Entry 7VIH (electron microscopy, 2.98 A resolution); this record covers chains A and D of the 5 polymer chains in the assembly.

Chain A:
Name: Guanine nucleotide-binding protein G(I)/G(S)/G(T) subunit beta-1
Source organism: Homo sapiens
Reference sequence: P62873 (GBB1_HUMAN); residues 1-339 here correspond to UniProt positions 2-340 (UniProt number = residue number + 1)
Amino-acid sequence (357 residues; row label = number of the first residue in the row; numbers below 1 keep their minus sign (His-17 is residue -17)):
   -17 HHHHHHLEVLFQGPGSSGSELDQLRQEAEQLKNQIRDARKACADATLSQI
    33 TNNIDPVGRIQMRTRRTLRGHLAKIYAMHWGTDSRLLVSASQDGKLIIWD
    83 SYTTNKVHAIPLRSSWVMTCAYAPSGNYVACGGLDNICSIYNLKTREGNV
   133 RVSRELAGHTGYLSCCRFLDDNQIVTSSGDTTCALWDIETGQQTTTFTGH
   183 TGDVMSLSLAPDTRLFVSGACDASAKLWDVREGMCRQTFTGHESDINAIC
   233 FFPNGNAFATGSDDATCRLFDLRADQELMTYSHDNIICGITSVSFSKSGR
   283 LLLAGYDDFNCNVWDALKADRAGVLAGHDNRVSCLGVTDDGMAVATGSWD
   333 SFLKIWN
Not modelled in the structure: -17 to 1
Sequence notes: expression tag (-17 to 0)
Swiss-Prot annotation at these positions:
  - modified residue: Ser1 (N-acetylserine), His265 (Phosphohistidine)

Chain D:
Name: Guanine nucleotide-binding protein G(i) subunit alpha-1
Source organism: Homo sapiens
Reference sequence: P63096 (GNAI1_HUMAN); numbering as in UniProt (aligned over 1-354)
Amino-acid sequence (354 residues; each row starts with the number of its first residue):
     1 MGCTLSAEDKAAVERSKMIDRNLREDGEKAAREVKLLLLGAGESGKSTIV
    51 KQMKIIHEAGYSEEECKQYKAVVYSNTIQSIIAIIRAMGRLKIDFGDSAR
   101 ADDARQLFVLAGAAEEGFMTAELAGVIKRLWKDSGVQACFNRSREYQLND
   151 SAAYYLNDLDRIAQPNYIPTQQDVLRTRVKTTGIVETHFTFKDLHFKMFD
   201 VGGQRSERKKWIHCFEGVTAIIFCVALSDYDLVLAEDEEMNRMHESMKLF
   251 DSICNNKWFTDTSIILFLNKKDLFEEKIKKSPLTICYPEYAGSNTYEEAA
   301 AYIQCQFEDLNKRKDTKEIYTHFTCATDTKNVQFVFDAVTDVIIKNNLKD
   351 CGLF
Not modelled in the structure: 1-2, 57-182
Swiss-Prot annotation at these positions:
  - region: Lys35 to Thr48 (G1 motif), Asp173 to Thr181 (G2 motif), Phe196 to Arg205 (G3 motif), Ile265 to Asp272 (G4 motif), Thr324 to Thr329 (G5 motif)
  - binding site (GTP): Glu43 to Thr48, Ser151, Leu175 to Thr181, Asp200 to Gln204, Asn269 to Asp272, Ala326
  - binding site (Mg(2+)): Ser47, Thr181
  - modified residue: Arg178 (ADP-ribosylarginine), Gln204 (Deamidated glutamine), Cys351 (ADP-ribosylcysteine)
  - lipidation: Gly2 (N-myristoyl glycine), Cys3 (S-palmitoyl cysteine)
  - natural variant: Gly40 (G40C: In NEDHISB; G40R: In NEDHISB), Gly45 (G45D: In NEDHISB), Thr48 (T48I: In NEDHISB; T48K: In NEDHISB), Gln52 (Q52P: In NEDHISB), Ser75 (deletion: In NEDHISB; uncertain significance), Gln172 (deletion: In NEDHISB), Asp173 (D173V: In NEDHISB), Glu186 to Phe189 (deletion: In NEDHISB; uncertain significance), Cys224 (C224Y: In NEDHISB), Lys270 (K270N: In NEDHISB; K270R: In NEDHISB), Asp272 (D272G: In NEDHISB), Ala326 (A326P: In NEDHISB), 1 further natural variant entry in UniProt
  - mutagenesis: Gly42 (G42R: Abolishes switch to an activated conformation and dissociation from beta and gamma subunits upon GTP binding. Abolishes interaction with RGS family members), Glu116 (E116L: Enhances interaction (inactive GDP-bound) with RGS14), Gln147 (Q147L: Enhances interaction (inactive GDP-bound) with RGS14), Glu245 (E245L: Enhances interaction (inactive GDP-bound) with RGS14)

Chain A / chain D interface:
Pairs across the interface - 51 pairs, chain A then chain D:
  Gly52(A) with Leu23(D)
  Leu54(A) with Leu23(D); Gly27(D)
  Lys56(A) with His213(D); Glu216(D), salt bridge
  Tyr58(A) with His213(D), hydrogen bond; Cys214(D), hydrogen bond
  Lys77(A) with Leu23(D); Asp26(D), salt bridge
  Ile79(A) with Leu23(D), hydrophobic
  Asn87(A) with Val13(D); Ser16(D), hydrogen bond
  Lys88(A) with Ser16(D), hydrogen bond (backbone-side chain); Ile19(D); Asp20(D), salt bridge; Leu23(D)
  Val89(A) with Arg15(D), hydrogen bond (backbone-side chain)
  His90(A) with Arg15(D)
  Ala91(A) with Ile19(D), hydrophobic
  Trp98(A) with Ile184(D); Glu186(D), hydrogen bond; Phe199(D), hydrophobic; Cys214(D); Phe215(D), hydrophobic
  Met100(A) with Lys210(D); Cys214(D), hydrophobic
  Leu116(A) with Gly183(D); Ile184(D); Gln204(D), hydrogen bond (backbone-side chain); Trp211(D), hydrophobic; Phe215(D), hydrophobic
  Asn118(A) with Gly183(D); Gln204(D)
  Gly143(A) with Gln204(D)
  Tyr144(A) with Gln204(D), hydrogen bond (backbone-side chain); Ser206(D); Lys210(D); Trp211(D)
  Gly161(A) with Ser206(D)
  Asp185(A) with Ser206(D); Glu207(D), hydrogen bond (side chain-backbone)
  Met187(A) with Lys210(D)
  Cys203(A) with Glu207(D); Lys210(D)
  Asp227(A) with Lys209(D), salt bridge; Lys210(D), salt bridge
  Asn229(A) with Lys210(D), hydrogen bond
  Asp245(A) with Lys210(D), salt bridge
  Arg313(A) with Trp258(D)
  Trp331(A) with His213(D); Glu216(D)
Interface residues without a listed pair, chain A (30 interface residues in all): Gln74, Ser97, Asp117, Thr142
Interface residues without a listed pair, chain D (25 interface residues in all): Ala12, Arg205

In short:
30 residues of chain A and 25 residues of chain D are in contact, with 10 hydrogen bonds and 6 salt bridges.
Polar pairs include Lys56(A)-Glu216(D), Lys77(A)-Asp26(D) and Lys88(A)-Asp20(D).
Here chain A is Guanine nucleotide-binding protein G(I)/G(S)/G(T) subunit beta-1 and chain D is Guanine
nucleotide-binding protein G(i) subunit alpha-1, both from Homo sapiens. Entry 7VIH (Cryo-EM structure of Gi
coupled Sphingosine 1-phosphate receptor bound with CBP-307) was determined by electron microscopy, deposited
together with 7VIE, 7VIF and 7VIG.
